PDB entry 6ADL | electron microscopy, 3.08 A resolution | chains A and R of the 4 polymer chains in the assembly

== Chain A ==
Name: VP1
Source organism: Senecavirus A
Amino-acid sequence (230 residues; row label = number of the first residue in the row):
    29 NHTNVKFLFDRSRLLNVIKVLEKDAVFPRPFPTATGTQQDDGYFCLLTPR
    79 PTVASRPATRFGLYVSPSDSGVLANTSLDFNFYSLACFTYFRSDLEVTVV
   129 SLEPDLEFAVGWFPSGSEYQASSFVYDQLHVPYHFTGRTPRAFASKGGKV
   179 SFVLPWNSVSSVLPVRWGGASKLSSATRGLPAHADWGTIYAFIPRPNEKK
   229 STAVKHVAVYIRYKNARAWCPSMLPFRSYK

== Chain R ==
Name: Anthrax toxin receptor 1
Source organism: Homo sapiens
Reference sequence: Q9H6X2 (ANTR1_HUMAN); residue numbers follow UniProt; this construct covers 38-220
Amino-acid sequence (185 residues; numbered 36 to 220; the number before each row is that of its first residue):
    36 SMACYGGFDLYFILDKSGSVLHHWNEIYYFVEQLAHKFISPQLRMSFIVF
    86 STRGTTLMKLTEDREQIRQGLEELQKVLPGGDTYMHEGFERASEQIYYEN
   136 RQGYRTASVIIALTDGELHEDLFFYSEREANRSRDLGAIVYAVGVKDFNE
   186 TQLARIADSKDHVFPVNDGFQALQGIIHSILKKSC
Sequence notes: expression tag (36-37); engineered mutation A177 (Cys in Q9H6X2)
Disulfides: C39-C220
Metal / ion sites: Mg2+: S52, S54, T118 (shared with 1 residue of chain B)
Swiss-Prot annotation at these positions:
  - region: H154 to Y160 (Interaction with PA)
  - binding site (a divalent metal cation): S52, S54, T118
  - glycosylation (N-linked (GlcNAc...) asparagine): N166, N184

== Interface between chain A and chain R ==
Residue-residue contacts - 10 pairs, chain A then chain R:
  R88(A) with D117(R), salt bridge
  V93(A) with R88(R)
  S94(A) with E125(R); R126(R), hydrogen bond
  S96(A) with E125(R), hydrogen bond
  S98(A) with Y160(R); R163(R); E164(R), hydrogen bond
  G99(A) with Y160(R); R163(R)
Also at the interface, not in a pair above, chain A (7 interface residues in all): T63
Also at the interface, not in a pair above, chain R (8 interface residues in all): F159

== In short ==
The interface between chain A and chain R involves 7 residues on one side and 8 on the other, with 3 hydrogen
bonds and 1 salt bridge. Polar pairs include R88(A)-D117(R), S94(A)-R126(R) and S96(A)-E125(R). From UniProt:
3 divalent metal cation-binding residues on chain R.
Chain A is VP1 (Senecavirus A) and chain R is Anthrax toxin receptor 1 (Homo sapiens); the structure, Anthrax
Toxin Receptor 1-bound spent particles of Seneca Valley Virus in acidic conditions, was determined by electron
microscopy, deposited together with 6ADM, 6ADR, 6ADS and 6ADT.
